8KEF - chains A and B of the 12 polymer chains in the assembly; structure by electron microscopy, 3.44 A resolution.

# Chain A (and B)
Protein: Neck gp7
Source organism: unclassified Caudoviricetes
Notes: chain B of this document is another copy of the same molecule, construct and numbering; everything in this record applies to it too
Sequence (132 residues; row label = number of the first residue in the row):
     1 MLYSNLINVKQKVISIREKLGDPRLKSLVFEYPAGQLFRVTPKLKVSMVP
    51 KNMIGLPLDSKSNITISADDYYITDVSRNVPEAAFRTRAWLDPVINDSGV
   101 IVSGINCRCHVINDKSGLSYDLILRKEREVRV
Disordered / not traced: 1

# How chain A and chain B interact
Residue-residue contacts (13; chain A residue first):
  Leu2(A) - Gly21(B)  hydrogen bond (backbone-backbone)
  Tyr3(A) - Gly21(B)
  Tyr3(A) - Asp22(B)
  Tyr3(A) - Arg24(B)
  Arg78(A) - Pro23(B)
  Arg78(A) - Arg24(B)
  Val111(A) - Pro50(B)  hydrophobic
  Asp114(A) - Arg24(B)
  Asp114(A) - Met48(B)
  Lys115(A) - Arg24(B)  hydrogen bond (backbone-side chain)
  Lys115(A) - Ser47(B)
  Gly117(A) - Pro23(B)
  Gly117(A) - Arg24(B)
Other interface residues (no listed pair), chain A (10 interface residues in all): Ser4, Ile112, Ser116
Other interface residues (no listed pair), chain B (8 interface residues in all): Leu20

# Overview
Chain A and chain B form an interface of 10 and 8 residues respectively; the contacts include 2 hydrogen
bonds. Among the polar pairs are Lys115(A)-Arg24(B) and Leu2(A)-Gly21(B).
Both chains are Neck gp7 (unclassified Caudoviricetes). Entry 8KEF (Cyanophage A-1(L) neck/gp7-terminator) was
determined by electron microscopy, deposited together with 8KEA, 8KEC, 8KEE and 8KEG.
